7MSM - chains A and J of the 55 polymer chains in the assembly; structure by electron microscopy, 2.79 A resolution.

Chain A:
Molecule: 23S rRNA
Source organism: Mycobacterium tuberculosis (strain ATCC 25618 / H37Rv)
Sequence (3138 nucleotides; each row starts with the number of its first residue):
     1 UUGUAAGUGU CUAAGGGCGC AUGGUGGAUG CCUUGGCAUC GAGAGCCGAU GAAGGACGUG
    61 GGAGGCUGCG AUAUGCCUCG GGGAGCUGUC AACCGAGCGU GGAUCCGAGG AUUUCCGAAU
   121 GGGGAAACCC AGCACGAGUG AUGUCGUGCU ACCCGCAUCU GAAUAUAUAG GGUGCGGGAG
   181 GGAACGCGGG GAAGUGAAAC AUCUCAGUAC CCGUAGGAGG AGAAAACAAU UGUGAUUCCG
   241 CAAGUAGUGG CGAGCGAACG CGGAACAGGC UAAACCGCAC GCAUGGGUAA CCGGGUAGGG
   301 GUUGUGUGUG CGGGGUUGUG GGAGGAUAUG UCUCAGCGCU ACCCGGCUGA GAGGCAGUCA
   361 GAAAGUGUCG UGGUUAGCGG AAGUGGCCUG GGAUGGUCUG CCGUAGACGG UGAGAGCCCG
   421 GUACGCGAAA ACCCGGCACC UGCCUAGUAU CAAUUCCCGA GUAGCAGCGG GCCCGUGGAA
   481 UCCGCUGUGA AUCCGCCGGG ACCACCCGGU AAGCCUAAAU ACUCCUCGAU GACCGAUAGC
   541 GGAUUAGUAC CGUGAGGGAA UGGUGAAAAG UACCCCGGGA GGGGAGUGAA AGAGUACCUG
   601 AAACCGUGUG CCUACAAUCC GUCAGAGCCU CCUUUUCCUC UCCGGAGGAG GGUGGUGAUG
   661 GCGUGCCUUU UGAAGAAUGA GCCUGCGAGU CAGGGACAUG UCGCAAGGUU AACCCGUGUG
   721 GGGUAGCCGC AGCGAAAGCG AGUCUGAAUA GGGCGACCCA CACGCGCAUA CGCGCGUGUG
   781 AAUAGUGGCG UGUUCUGGAC CCGAAGCGGA GUGAUCUACC CAUGGCCAGG GUGAAGCGCG
   841 GGUAAGACCG CGUGGAGGCC CGAACCCACU UAGGUUGAAG ACUGAGGGGA UGAGCUGUGG
   901 GUAGGGGUGA AAGGCCAAUC AAACUCCGUG AUAGCUGGUU CUCCCCGAAA UGCAUUUAGG
   961 UGCAGCGUUG CGUGGUUCAC CGCGGAGGUA GAGCUACUGG AUGGCCGAUG GGCCCUACUA
  1021 GGUUACUGAC GUCAGCCAAA CUCCGAAUGC CGUGGUGUAA AGCGUGGCAG UGAGACGGCG
  1081 GGGGAUAAGC UCCGUACGUC GAAAGGGAAA CAGCCCAGAU CGCCGGCUAA GGCCCCCAAG
  1141 CGUGUGCUAA GUGGGAAAGG AUGUGCAGUC GCAAAGACAA CCAGGAGGUU GGCUUAGAAG
  1201 CAGCCACCCU UGAAAGAGUG CGUAAUAGCU CACUGGUCAA GUGAUUGUGC GCCGAUAAUG
  1261 UAGCGGGGCU CAAGCACACC GCCGAAGCCG CGGCACAUCC ACCUUGUGGU GGGUGUGGGU
  1321 AGGGGAGCGU CCCUCAUUCA GCGAAGCCAC CGGGUGACCG GUGGUGGAGG GUGGGGGAGU
  1381 GAGAAUGCAG GCAUGAGUAG CGACAAGGCA AGUGAGAACC UUGCCCGCCG AAAGACCAAG
  1441 GGUUCCUGGG CCAGGCCAGU CCGCCCAGGG UGAGUCGGGA CCUAAGGCGA GGCCGACAGG
  1501 CGUAGUCGAU GGACAACGGG UUGAUAUUCC CGUACCCGUG UGUGGGCGCC CGUGACGAAU
  1561 CAGCGGUACU AACCACCCAA AACCGGAUCG AUCACUCCCC UUCGGGGGUG UGGAGUUCUG
  1621 GGGCUGCGUG GGAACUUCGC UGGUAGUAGU CAAGCGAAGG GGUGACGCAG GAAGGUAGCC
  1681 GUACCAGUCA GUGGUAACAC UGGGGCAAGC CGGUAGGGAG AGCGAUAGGC AAAUCCGUCG
  1741 CUCACUAAUC CUGAGAGGUG ACGCAUAGCC GGUUGAGGCG AAUUCGGUGA UCCUCUGCUG
  1801 CCAAGAAAAG CCUCUAGCGA GCACACACAC GGCCCGUACC CCAAACCGAC ACAGGUGGUC
  1861 AGGUAGAGCA UACCAAGGCG UACGAGAUAA CUAUGGUUAA GGAACUCGGC AAAAUGCCCC
  1921 CGUAACUUCG GGAGAAGGGG GACCGGAAUA UCGUGAACAC CCUUGCGGUG GGAGCGGGAU
  1981 CCGGUCGCAG AAACCAGUGA GGAGCGACUG UUUACUAAAA ACACAGGUCC GUGCGAAGUC
  2041 GCAAGACGAU GUAUACGGAC UGACGCCUGC CCGGUGCUGG AAGGUUAAGA GGACCCGUUA
  2101 ACCCGCAAGG GUGAAGCGGA GAAUUUAAGC CCCAGUAAAC GGCGGUGGUA ACUAUAACCA
  2161 UCCUAAGGUA GCGAAAUUCC UUGUCGGGUA AGUUCCGACC UGCACGAAUG GCGUAACGAC
  2221 UUCUCAACUG UCUCAACCAU AGACUCGGCG AAAUUGCACU ACGAGUAAAG AUGCUCGUUA
  2281 CGCGCGGCAG GACGAAAAGA CCCCGGGACC UUCACUACAA CUUGGUAUUG AUGUUCGGUA
  2341 CGGUUUGUGU AGGAUAGGUG GGAGACUGUG AAACCUCGAC GCCAGUUGGG GCGGAGUCGU
  2401 UGUUGAAAUA CCACUCUGAU CGUAUUGGGC AUCUAACCUC GAACCCUGAA UCGGGUUUAG
  2461 GGACAGUGCC UGGCGGGUAG UUUAACUGGG GCGGUUGCCU CCUAAAAUGU AACGGAGGCG
  2521 CCCAAAGGUU CCCUCAACCU GGACGGCAAU CAGGUGGCGA GUGUAAAUGC ACAAGGGAGC
  2581 UUGACUGCGA GACUUACAAG UCAAGCAGGG ACGAAAGUCG GGAUUAGUGA UCCGGCACCC
  2641 CCGAGUGGAA GGGGUGUCGC UCAACGGAUA AAAGGUACCC CGGGGAUAAC AGGCUGAUCU
  2701 UCCCCAAGAG UCCAUAUCGA CGGGAUGGUU UGGCACCUCG AUGUCGGCUC GUCGCAUCCU
  2761 GGGGCUGGAG CAGGUCCCAA GGGUUGGGCU GUUCGCCCAU UAAAGCGGCA CGCGAGCUGG
  2821 GUUUAGAACG UCGUGAGACA GUUCGGUCUC UAUCCGCCGC GCGCGUCAGA AACUUGAGGA
  2881 AACCUGUCCC UAGUACGAGA GGACCGGGAC GGACGAACCU CUGGUGCACC AGUUGUCCCG
  2941 CCAGGGGCAC CGCUGGAUAG CCACGUUCGG UCAGGAUAAC CGCUGAAAGC AUCUAAGCGG
  3001 GAAACCUUCU CCAAGAUCAG GUUUCUCACC CACUUGGUGG GAUAAGGCCC CCCGCAGAAC
  3061 ACGGGUUCAA UAGGUCAGAC CUGGAAGCUC AGUAAUGGGU GUAGGGAACU GGUGCUAACC
  3121 GGCCGAAAAC UUACAACA
Unresolved in the structure: 1-4, 1013-1022, 3133-3138
Modified positions: 5MU (5-methyluridine 5'-monophosphate) at position 2177; OMG (o2'-methylguanosine-5'-monophosphate) at position 2791
Metal / ion sites: Mg2+ site 1: C31, G1370; Mg2+ site 2: C46, G217; Mg2+ site 3 near G60 (its only coordinating residue here); Mg2+ site 4 near U72 (its only coordinating residue here); Mg2+ site 5 near U120 (its only coordinating residue here); Mg2+ site 6: A162, U166; Mg2+ site 7: G194, U2481; Mg2+ site 8: G194, U195; Mg2+ site 9: A199, C200; Mg2+ site 10 near G220 (its only coordinating residue here); Mg2+ site 11 near C251 (its only coordinating residue here); Mg2+ site 12: G379, G421; 154 more Mg2+ sites not listed
Small-molecule neighbours: N-formylmethionine (FME): G2299, A2300, C2301, A2689, U2823

Chain J:
Name: 50S ribosomal protein L13
Source organism: Mycobacterium tuberculosis (strain ATCC 25618 / H37Rv)
Reference sequence: A0A0T9D5H2 (A0A0T9D5H2_MYCTX); residues -47 to 147 here correspond to UniProt positions 1-195 (UniProt number = residue number + 48)
Sequence (195 residues; row label = number of the first residue in the row; numbers below 1 keep their minus sign (Met-47 is residue -47)):
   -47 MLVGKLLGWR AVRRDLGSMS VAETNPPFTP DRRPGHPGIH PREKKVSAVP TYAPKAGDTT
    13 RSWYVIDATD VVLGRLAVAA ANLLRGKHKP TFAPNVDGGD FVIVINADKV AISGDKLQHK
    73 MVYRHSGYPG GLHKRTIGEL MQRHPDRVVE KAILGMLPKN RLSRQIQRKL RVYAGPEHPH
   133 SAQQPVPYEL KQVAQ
Unresolved in the structure: -47 to 1

How chain A and chain J interact:
Pairs across the interface (89; chain A residue first):
  A6(A) - His132(J)  hydrogen bond to the sugar
  A6(A) - Ala134(J)  base contact
  A6(A) - Gln135(J)  hydrogen bond to the base
  G7(A) - Trp15(J)  sugar contact
  G7(A) - Arg123(J)  salt bridge to the phosphate
  G7(A) - His132(J)  phosphate contact
  G7(A) - Gln135(J)  hydrogen bond to the sugar
  U8(A) - Phe53(J)  phosphate contact
  C615(A) - Arg116(J)  sugar contact
  A616(A) - Arg113(J)  hydrogen bond to the phosphate
  A616(A) - Arg116(J)  salt bridge to the phosphate
  A617(A) - Arg113(J)  salt bridge to the phosphate
  A624(A) - Asn47(J)  base contact
  G625(A) - Ala5(J)  phosphate contact
  G625(A) - Asn47(J)  sugar contact
  A626(A) - Ala5(J)  phosphate contact
  A626(A) - Pro6(J)  sugar contact
  A626(A) - Lys7(J)  salt bridge to the phosphate
  A626(A) - Ala8(J)  hydrogen bond to the sugar
  G627(A) - Lys7(J)  salt bridge to the phosphate
  U659(A) - Asn47(J)  hydrogen bond to the sugar
  U659(A) - Arg113(J)  salt bridge to the phosphate
  U659(A) - Leu114(J)  sugar contact
  G660(A) - Pro46(J)  sugar contact
  G660(A) - Asn47(J)  sugar contact
  G660(A) - Asn112(J)  phosphate contact
  G660(A) - Arg113(J)  hydrogen bond to the phosphate
  G660(A) - Leu114(J)  hydrogen bond to the phosphate
  G661(A) - Asn112(J)  hydrogen bond to the phosphate
  C1124(A) - Pro2(J)  base contact
  C1124(A) - Thr3(J)  hydrogen bond to the base
  C1134(A) - Val30(J)  sugar contact
  C1135(A) - Val30(J)  sugar contact
  C1135(A) - Asn34(J)  sugar contact
  C1135(A) - Met108(J)  hydrogen bond to the sugar
  C1136(A) - Arg37(J)  salt bridge to the phosphate
  C1136(A) - Lys39(J)  salt bridge to the phosphate
  C1136(A) - Met108(J)  sugar contact
  C1136(A) - Pro110(J)  phosphate contact
  A1138(A) - Lys39(J)  salt bridge to the phosphate
  G1140(A) - Gln147(J)  hydrogen bond to the base
  C1141(A) - Arg27(J)  hydrogen bond to the base
  C1141(A) - Lys143(J)  hydrogen bond to the base
  C1141(A) - Gln144(J)  sugar contact
  G1142(A) - Gln144(J)  hydrogen bond to the phosphate
  G1142(A) - Gln147(J)  sugar contact
  G1151(A) - Lys68(J)  hydrogen bond to the base
  G1260(A) - His77(J)  stacking on the base
  G1260(A) - Pro81(J)  phosphate contact
  G1260(A) - Gly82(J)  hydrogen bond to the phosphate
  G1260(A) - Leu84(J)  sugar contact
  U1261(A) - Tyr75(J)  sugar contact
  U1261(A) - Leu84(J)  sugar contact
  G1266(A) - Gly107(J)  hydrogen bond to the base
  G1267(A) - Ala104(J)  hydrogen bond to the sugar
  G1267(A) - Gly107(J)  sugar contact
  G1267(A) - Met108(J)  base contact
  G1268(A) - Gly26(J)  phosphate contact
  G1268(A) - Lys72(J)  salt bridge to the phosphate
  G1268(A) - Lys103(J)  salt bridge to the phosphate
  G1268(A) - Ala104(J)  phosphate contact
  G1268(A) - Met108(J)  sugar contact
  C1269(A) - Leu25(J)  phosphate contact
  C1269(A) - Gly26(J)  hydrogen bond to the phosphate
  C1269(A) - Lys68(J)  salt bridge to the phosphate
  U1270(A) - Val24(J)  phosphate contact
  U1270(A) - Asp67(J)  base contact
  U1270(A) - Lys68(J)  salt bridge to the phosphate
  C1271(A) - Asp22(J)  hydrogen bond to the base
  C1271(A) - Arg27(J)  hydrogen bond to the sugar
  A1273(A) - Gly26(J)  hydrogen bond to the base
  A1273(A) - Arg27(J)  base contact
  G2277(A) - Lys111(J)  salt bridge to the phosphate
  U2752(A) - Pro81(J)  phosphate contact
  C2753(A) - Pro81(J)  phosphate contact
  A2877(A) - Arg99(J)  hydrogen bond to the sugar
  G2878(A) - Arg76(J)  phosphate contact
  G2878(A) - Arg87(J)  salt bridge to the phosphate
  G2878(A) - Arg99(J)  salt bridge to the phosphate
  G2879(A) - Ser78(J)  hydrogen bond to the phosphate
  G2879(A) - His85(J)  phosphate contact
  A2880(A) - Ser78(J)  hydrogen bond to the phosphate
  A2880(A) - Tyr80(J)  sugar contact
  A2880(A) - His85(J)  salt bridge to the phosphate
  U3017(A) - Arg120(J)  hydrogen bond to the sugar
  C3018(A) - Glu102(J)  hydrogen bond to the base
  C3018(A) - Arg120(J)  salt bridge to the phosphate
  U3132(A) - Ala134(J)  hydrogen bond to the sugar
  U3132(A) - Gln136(J)  hydrogen bond to the sugar
Also at the interface, not in a pair above, chain A (50 interface residues in all): A5, U618, A658, C1137, A1272, U2278, U2279, A2280, C3006
Also at the interface, not in a pair above, chain J (61 interface residues in all): Ala63, Ser65, Gly83, His96, Leu109, Gln117, Pro131, Leu142

Overview:
50 residues of chain A face 61 of chain J across their interface; the contacts include 30 hydrogen bonds, 18
salt bridges and 1 aromatic stacking contact. Among the polar pairs are A6(A)-Gln135(J), C1124(A)-Thr3(J) and
G1140(A)-Gln147(J). Ligands of chain A: N-formylmethionine.
Here chain A is 23S rRNA and chain J is 50S ribosomal protein L13, both from Mycobacterium tuberculosis
(strain ATCC 25618 / H37Rv). Entry 7MSM (Mtb 70SIC in complex with MtbEttA at Trans_R0 state) was determined
by electron microscopy, deposited together with 7MSC, 7MSH, 7MSZ, 7MT2, 7MT3 and 7MT7.
